Entry 7C9V (electron microscopy, 3.30 A resolution); this record covers chains B and E of the 6 polymer chains in the assembly.

[Chain B]
Name: VP2
Organism: Echovirus E30
Sequence (261 residues; row label = number of the first residue in the row):
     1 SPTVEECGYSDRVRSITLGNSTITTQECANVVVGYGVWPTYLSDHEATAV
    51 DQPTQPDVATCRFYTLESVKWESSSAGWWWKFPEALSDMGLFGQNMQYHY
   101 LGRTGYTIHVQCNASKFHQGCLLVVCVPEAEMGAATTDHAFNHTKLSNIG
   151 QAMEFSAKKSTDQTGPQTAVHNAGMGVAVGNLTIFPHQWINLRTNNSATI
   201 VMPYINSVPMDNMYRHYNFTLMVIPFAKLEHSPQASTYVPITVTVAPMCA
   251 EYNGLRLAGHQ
Not modelled in the structure: 1-10

[Chain E]
Name: IgG receptor FcRn large subunit p51
Organism: Homo sapiens
Reference sequence: P55899 (FCGRN_HUMAN); residues 5-267 here correspond to UniProt positions 28-290 (UniProt number = residue number + 23)
Sequence (263 residues; numbered 5 to 267; the number before each row is that of its first residue):
     5 LSLLYHLTAVSSPAPGTPAFWVSGWLGPQQYLSYNSLRGEAEPCGAWVWE
    55 NQVSWYWEKETTDLRIKEKLFLEAFKALGGKGPYTLQGLLGCELGPDNTS
   105 VPTAKFALNGEEFMNFDLKQGTWGGDWPEALAISQRWQQQDKAANKELTF
   155 LLFSCPHRLREHLERGRGNLEWKEPPSMRLKARPSSPGFSVLTCSAFSFY
   205 PPELQLRFLRNGLAAGTGQGDFGPNSDGSFHASSSLTVKSGDEHHYCCIV
   255 QHAGLAQPLRVEL
Curated features (UniProtKB/Swiss-Prot):
  - glycosylation: Asn102 (N-linked (GlcNAc...) asparagine)

[How chain B and chain E interact]
Residue-residue contacts - 9 pairs, chain B then chain E:
  Asp138(B) with Lys80(E), salt bridge; Arg140(E), hydrogen bond (backbone-side chain)
  His139(B) with Phe79(E), hydrogen bond (side chain-backbone); Lys80(E), hydrogen bond (side chain-backbone); Leu82(E)
  Ala140(B) with Ala81(E), hydrophobic
  Asn142(B) with Gly83(E), hydrogen bond (side chain-backbone); Lys85(E)
  Thr164(B) with Gly83(E)
Interface residues without a listed pair, chain B (6 interface residues in all): Phe141
The authors on this interface:
  - interface residues, chain B: Asp138(B)

[Overview]
6 residues of chain B face 7 of chain E across their interface; the contacts include 4 hydrogen bonds and 1
salt bridge. Among the polar pairs are Asp138(B)-Lys80(E), Asp138(B)-Arg140(E) and His139(B)-Phe79(E). From
the paper: the interface residue Asp138(B).
Here chain B is VP2 (Echovirus E30) and chain E is IgG receptor FcRn large subunit p51 (Homo sapiens). Entry
7C9V (E30 F-particle in complex with FcRn) was determined by electron microscopy, deposited together with
7C9S, 7C9T, 7C9U, 7C9W, 7C9X, 7C9Y and 7C9Z.
